8JES - chains B and C of the 4 polymer chains in the assembly; structure by electron microscopy, 3.42 A resolution.

== Chain B (and C) ==
Protein: Teichoic acid D-alanyltransferase
From: Streptococcus thermophilus LMG 18311
Notes: EC 2.3.1.-; chain C of this document is another copy of the same molecule, construct and numbering; everything in this record applies to it too
Reference sequence: Q5M4V4 (DLTB_STRT2); residue numbers follow UniProt; this construct covers 1-415
Sequence (440 residues; numbered -24 to 415; the number before each row is that of its first residue; numbers below 1 keep their minus sign (Met-24 is residue -24)):
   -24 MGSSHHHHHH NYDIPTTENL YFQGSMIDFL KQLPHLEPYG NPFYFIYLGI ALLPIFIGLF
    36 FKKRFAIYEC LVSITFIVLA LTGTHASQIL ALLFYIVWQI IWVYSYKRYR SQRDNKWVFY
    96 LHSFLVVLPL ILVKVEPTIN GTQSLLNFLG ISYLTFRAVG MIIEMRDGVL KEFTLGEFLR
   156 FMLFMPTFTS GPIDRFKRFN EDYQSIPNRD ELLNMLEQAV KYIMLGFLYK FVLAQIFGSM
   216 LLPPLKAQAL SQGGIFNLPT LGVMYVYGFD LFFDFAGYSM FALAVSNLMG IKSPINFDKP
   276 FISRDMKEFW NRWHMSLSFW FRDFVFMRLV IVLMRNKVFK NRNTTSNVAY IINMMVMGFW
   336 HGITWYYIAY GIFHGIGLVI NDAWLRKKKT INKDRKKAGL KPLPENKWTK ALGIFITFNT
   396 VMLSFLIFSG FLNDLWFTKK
Disordered / not traced: -24 to -4
Sequence notes: initiating methionine (-24); expression tag (-23 to 0)
Residues lining bound ligands:
  - diacyl glycerol (DGA): Leu8, Pro9, Pro29, Leu46, Ile49, Thr50, Val53, Leu54, Leu68
  - phosphatidylglycerol (PGT; (1S)-2-{[{[(2R)-2,3-dihydroxypropyl]oxy}(hydroxy)phosphoryl]oxy}-1-[(palmitoyloxy)methyl]ethyl stearate), molecule 1: Ile25, Leu28, Pro29, Ile32, Phe36
  - phosphatidylglycerol (PGT), molecule 2: Lys91, Phe94, Tyr95, Ser98, Val102, Leu105, Ile106, Lys109, Val110, Phe131, Val134, Ile138, Arg141, Trp295, Phe296, Phe299, Val300, Arg303, Val307, Arg310, Asn311, Val331, Phe334, Trp335, Ile338
UniProt features mapped onto this chain:
  - active site: His336
  - mutagenesis: Val305 to Ile306 (Reduced binding to DltC), Val305 (V305D: Reduced binding to DltC)
Reported in the primary citation:
  - mutagenesis - I42R, L46R, M199A, L200R: decreased growth
  - catalytic residues: His289, His336 (citing earlier work)

== How chain B and chain C interact ==
Pairs across the interface (7):
  Met199(B) with Ile42(C), hydrophobic; Tyr43(C); Leu46(C), hydrophobic
  Met215(B) with Phe-3(C), hydrophobic; Gln-2(C); Phe4(C), hydrophobic
  Leu216(B) with Gln-2(C)
Also at the interface, not in a pair above, chain B (8 interface residues in all): Lys196, Leu200, Leu203, Ile211, Ser214

== In short ==
The interface between chain B and chain C involves 8 residues on one side and 6 on the other. Chain B binds
diacyl glycerol and phosphatidylglycerol. From the paper: catalytic residues His289(B) and His336(B); I42R,
L46R and M199A of chain B, among others, reduce growth.
Chain B and chain C are both Teichoic acid D-alanyltransferase (Streptococcus thermophilus LMG 18311); the
structure, Cryo-EM structure of DltB homo-tetramer, was determined by electron microscopy together with 8JF2
and 8JEM from the same study.
